PDB entry 8JR5 | X-ray diffraction, 3.30 A resolution | chains A and B

[Chain A (and B)]
Protein: Glycoprotein G
From: Hendra virus (isolate Horse/Autralia/Hendra/1994)
Notes: chain B of this document is another copy of the same molecule, construct and numbering; everything in this record applies to it too
UniProtKB: O89343 (GLYCP_HENDH); residue numbers follow UniProt; this construct covers 188-603
Sequence (416 residues; numbered 188 to 603; the number before each row is that of its first residue):
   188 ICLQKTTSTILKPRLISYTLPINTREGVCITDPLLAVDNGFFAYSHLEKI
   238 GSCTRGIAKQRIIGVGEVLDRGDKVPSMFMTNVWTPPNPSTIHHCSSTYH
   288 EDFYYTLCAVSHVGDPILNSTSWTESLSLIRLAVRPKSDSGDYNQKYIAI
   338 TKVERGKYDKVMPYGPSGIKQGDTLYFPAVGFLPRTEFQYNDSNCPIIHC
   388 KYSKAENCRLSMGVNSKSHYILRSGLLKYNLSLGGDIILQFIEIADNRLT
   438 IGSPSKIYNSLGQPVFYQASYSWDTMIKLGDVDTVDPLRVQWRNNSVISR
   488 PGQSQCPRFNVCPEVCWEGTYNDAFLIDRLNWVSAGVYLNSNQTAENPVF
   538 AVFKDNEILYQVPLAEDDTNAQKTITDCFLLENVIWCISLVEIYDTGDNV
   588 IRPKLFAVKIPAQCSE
Not modelled in the structure: 205-212, 326-328, 421-423 (chain B: 205-212, 324-328)
Differences from the reference sequence: engineered mutation Asn586 (Ser in O89343)
Swiss-Prot annotation at these positions:
  - glycosylation (N-linked (GlcNAc...) asparagine): Asn306, Asn378, Asn417, Asn481, Asn529
Cystine bridges: Cys189-Cys601, Cys216-Cys240, Cys282-Cys295, Cys382-Cys395, Cys387-Cys499, Cys493-Cys503, Cys565-Cys574
Covalent attachments: N-acetylglucosamine (NAG) linked to Asn417, Asn529
What the authors report for this chain:
  - mutagenesis - S586N: unchanged expression
  - conformationally variable residues (loop rearrangement): Thr583, Gly584, Asp585

[Chain A / chain B interface]
Residue-residue contacts (11; chain A residue first):
  Glu254(A) - Arg258(B)  salt bridge
  Glu254(A) - Phe266(B)
  Leu256(A) - Phe266(B)  hydrophobic
  Arg258(A) - Glu254(B)  salt bridge
  Arg258(A) - Arg322(B)
  Phe266(A) - Leu256(B)  hydrophobic
  Phe266(A) - Phe266(B)  hydrophobic
  Arg322(A) - Ile203(B)
  Arg322(A) - Ser204(B)
  Arg322(A) - Arg258(B)
  Arg322(A) - Ser264(B)
Other interface residues (no listed pair), chain A (6 interface residues in all): Thr268
Other interface residues (no listed pair), chain B (10 interface residues in all): Leu202, Thr268

[Overview]
Chain A and chain B form an interface of 6 and 10 residues respectively; the contacts include 2 salt bridges.
Its one salt-bridged contact is Glu254(A)-Arg258(B). N-acetylglucosamine is covalently linked to Asn417(A) and
Asn529(A). The paper reports that S586N of chain A leaves expression unchanged; conformational variability at
Thr583(A), Gly584(A) and Asp585(A).
Chain A and chain B are both Glycoprotein G (Hendra virus (isolate Horse/Autralia/Hendra/1994)); the
structure, Crystal structure of Hendra Virus attachment(G) glycoprotein mutant S586N, was determined by X-ray
diffraction (same publication as 8JR3 and 8JA5).
